Entry 9FGG (electron microscopy, 2.60 A resolution); this record covers chains A and B of the 6 polymer chains in the assembly.

Chain A:
Name: Gamma-aminobutyric acid receptor subunit alpha-1
Organism: Homo sapiens
Reference sequence: P14867 (GBRA1_HUMAN); residues 1-429 here correspond to UniProt positions 28-456 (UniProt number = residue number + 27)
Sequence (464 residues; numbered -34 to 429; the number before each row is that of its first residue; numbers below 1 keep their minus sign (Met-34 is residue -34)):
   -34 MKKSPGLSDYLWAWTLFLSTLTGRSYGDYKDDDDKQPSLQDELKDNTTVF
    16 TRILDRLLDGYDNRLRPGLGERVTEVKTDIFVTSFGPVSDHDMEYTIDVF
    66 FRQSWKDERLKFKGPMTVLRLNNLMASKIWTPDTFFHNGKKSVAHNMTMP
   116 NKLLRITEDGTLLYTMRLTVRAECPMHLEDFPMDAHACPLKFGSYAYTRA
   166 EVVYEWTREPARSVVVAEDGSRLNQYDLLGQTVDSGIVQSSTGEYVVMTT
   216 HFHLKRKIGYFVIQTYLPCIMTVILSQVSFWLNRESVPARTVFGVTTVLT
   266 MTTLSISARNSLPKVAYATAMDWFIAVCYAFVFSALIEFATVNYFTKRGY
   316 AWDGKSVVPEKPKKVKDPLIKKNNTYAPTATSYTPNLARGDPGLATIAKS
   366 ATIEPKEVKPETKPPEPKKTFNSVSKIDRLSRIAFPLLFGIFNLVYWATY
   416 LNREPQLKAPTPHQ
Not modelled in the structure: -34 to 11, 319-383, 417-429
Construct notes: initiating methionine (-34); expression tag (-33 to 0)
Curated features (UniProtKB/Swiss-Prot):
  - binding site (4-aminobutanoate): Arg67, Thr130
  - binding site (3alpha-hydroxy-5alpha-pregnan-11,20-dione): Trp246
  - glycosylation (N-linked (GlcNAc...) asparagine): Asn11, Asn111
Disulfide bonds: Cys139-Cys153
Covalently attached groups: glycan linked to Asn111
Small-molecule neighbours:
  - gamma-amino-butanoic acid (ABU): Phe65, Arg67, Leu118, Thr130
  - PIO ([(2R)-2-octanoyloxy-3-[oxidanyl-[(1R,2R,3S,4R,5R,6S)-2,3,6-tris(oxidanyl)-4,5-diphosphonooxy-cyclohexyl]oxy-phosphoryl]oxy-propyl] octanoate): Arg249, Ser299, Glu303, Thr306, Phe310, Lys312, Arg313, Phe386, Asn387, Ser388, Val389, Ser390, Lys391, Ile392, Leu395
  - Etomidate (V8D): Ile228, Gln229, Leu232, Pro233, Met236

Chain B:
Name: Gamma-aminobutyric acid receptor subunit beta-3
Organism: Homo sapiens
Reference sequence: P28472 (GBRB3_HUMAN), isoform P28472-2; residues -24 to 448 here correspond to UniProt positions 1-473 (UniProt number = residue number + 25)
Sequence (473 residues; each row starts with the number of its first residue; numbers below 1 keep their minus sign (Met-24 is residue -24)):
   -24 MCSGLLELLLPIWLSWTLGTRGSEPRSVNDPGNMSFVKETVDKLLKGYDI
    26 RLRPDFGGPPVCVGMNIDIASIDMVSEVNMDYTLTMYFQQYWRDKRLAYS
    76 GIPLNLTLDNRVADQLWVPDTYFLNDKKSFVHGVTVKNRMIRLHPDGTVL
   126 YGLRITTTAACMMDLRRYPLDEQNCTLEIESYGYTTDDIEFYWRGGDKAV
   176 TGVERIELPQFSIVEHRLVSRNVVFATGAYPRLSLSFRLKRNIGYFILQT
   226 YMPSILITILSWVSFWINYDASAARVALGITTVLTMTTINTHLRETLPKI
   276 PYVKAIDMYLMGCFVFVFLALLEYAFVNYIFFGRGPQRQKKLAEKTAKAK
   326 NDRSKSESNRVDAHGNILLTSLEVHNEMNEVSGGIGDTRNSAISFDNSGI
   376 QYRKQSMPREGHGRFLGDRSLPHKKTHLRRRSSQLKIKIPDLTDVNAIDR
   426 WSRIVFPFTFSLFNLVYWLYYVN
Not modelled in the structure: -24 to 9, 312-418, 448
Curated features (UniProtKB/Swiss-Prot):
  - binding site (benzamidine): Asp95 to Tyr97, Glu155 to Tyr157, Phe200
  - binding site (4-aminobutanoate): Tyr97, Glu155, Tyr157, Thr202
  - binding site (histamine): Tyr97, Ser156, Tyr157, Thr202
  - glycosylation (N-linked (GlcNAc...) asparagine): Asn8, Asn80, Asn149
Disulfide bonds: Cys136-Cys150
Covalently attached groups: N-acetylglucosamine (NAG) linked to Asn80; glycan linked to Asn149
Small-molecule neighbours:
  - gamma-amino-butanoic acid (ABU): Tyr97, Glu155, Ser156, Tyr157, Phe200, Thr202, Tyr205
  - Etomidate (V8D): Met261, Thr262, Asn265, Asp282, Leu285, Met286, Phe289, Val290

Interface between chain A and chain B:
Pairs across the interface (104; chain A residue first):
  Thr12(A) with Leu27(B)
  Phe15(A) with Phe31(B), hydrophobic
  Thr16(A) with Asp24(B), hydrogen bond; Leu27(B)
  Leu19(A) with Arg26(B); Leu27(B), hydrophobic
  Asp20(A) with Arg26(B), salt bridge
  Leu23(A) with Arg26(B)
  Phe46(A) with Phe200(B), hydrophobic
  Phe65(A) with Tyr97(B); Leu99(B), hydrophobic; Tyr157(B), hydrophobic; Phe200(B), hydrophobic
  Arg67(A) with Ala201(B); Thr202(B)
  Met81(A) with Phe31(B), hydrophobic
  Leu84(A) with Phe31(B), hydrophobic
  Arg85(A) with Phe31(B); Tyr159(B); Asp163(B), salt bridge
  Asn87(A) with Ile25(B), hydrogen bond (side chain-backbone); Arg26(B), hydrogen bond (backbone-backbone); Tyr159(B)
  Leu89(A) with Ile25(B), hydrophobic
  Lys93(A) with Arg26(B)
  His110(A) with Asp101(B); Lys102(B)
  Met112(A) with Thr96(B); Tyr97(B); Phe98(B), hydrophobic; Ser104(B); Phe105(B); Val106(B); Ile130(B), hydrophobic
  Thr113(A) with Thr96(B), hydrogen bond (side chain-backbone); Leu128(B); Ile130(B)
  Met114(A) with Val93(B), hydrophobic; Pro94(B); Thr96(B)
  Asn116(A) with Tyr97(B); Tyr157(B)
  Lys117(A) with Tyr157(B)
  Leu118(A) with Tyr157(B); Gly158(B); Tyr205(B)
  Arg120(A) with Gly158(B), hydrogen bond (side chain-backbone); Thr160(B); Thr202(B), hydrogen bond (side chain-backbone); Tyr205(B), hydrogen bond
  Leu128(A) with Thr202(B)
  Thr130(A) with Tyr157(B), hydrogen bond
  Met131(A) with Tyr157(B), hydrogen bond (backbone-side chain)
  Arg132(A) with Tyr97(B); Phe98(B), hydrogen bond (side chain-backbone); Leu99(B), hydrogen bond (side chain-backbone); Asp101(B), hydrogen bond (side chain-backbone); Tyr157(B), hydrogen bond (backbone-side chain)
  Ser186(A) with Met137(B)
  Arg187(A) with Asn100(B); Ala135(B); Met137(B)
  Asn189(A) with Met55(B); Met137(B); Pro276(B)
  Gln190(A) with Lys274(B)
  Lys222(A) with Pro276(B)
  Gly224(A) with Pro276(B)
  Tyr225(A) with Lys274(B); Ile275(B); Pro276(B)
  Ile228(A) with Tyr277(B); Val278(B), hydrophobic; Met286(B), hydrophobic
  Gln229(A) with Asn265(B), hydrogen bond; Arg269(B), hydrogen bond
  Met236(A) with Phe289(B), hydrophobic; Phe293(B), hydrophobic
  Ile239(A) with Phe293(B), hydrophobic
  Leu240(A) with Phe293(B), hydrophobic; Leu296(B), hydrophobic
  Val243(A) with Leu297(B), hydrophobic; Ala300(B), hydrophobic
  Trp246(A) with Tyr304(B)
  Leu247(A) with Ala300(B), hydrophobic; Asn303(B)
  Asn248(A) with Asn303(B), hydrogen bond (backbone-side chain); Phe307(B)
  Ser251(A) with Ser247(B), hydrogen bond
  Ala254(A) with Ser247(B); Val251(B)
  Val257(A) with Ile255(B), hydrophobic
  Phe258(A) with Val251(B), hydrophobic; Ile255(B), hydrophobic
  Thr261(A) with Ile255(B)
  Thr265(A) with Leu259(B)
  Ser276(A) with Lys274(B)
  Ala316(A) with Phe307(B), hydrophobic
  Trp317(A) with Phe306(B); Phe307(B); Gly310(B); Pro311(B)
  Asp318(A) with Phe306(B)
  Arg397(A) with Tyr304(B)
Other interface residues (no listed pair), chain A (60 interface residues in all): Thr48, Leu86, Met90, Leu188, Leu232, Pro253
Other interface residues (no listed pair), chain B (62 interface residues in all): Gly32, Phe63, Trp92, Asp95, Ala248, Val258, Asp282, Tyr299

Overview:
60 residues of chain A and 62 residues of chain B are in contact; the contacts include 17 hydrogen bonds and 2
salt bridges. Polar pairs include Asp20(A)-Arg26(B), Arg85(A)-Asp163(B) and Thr16(A)-Asp24(B).
Gamma-amino-butanoic acid and Etomidate are bound between chain A and chain B.
Chain A is Gamma-aminobutyric acid receptor subunit alpha-1 and chain B is Gamma-aminobutyric acid receptor
subunit beta-3, both from Homo sapiens; the structure, Cryo-EM structure of the full-length alpha1beta3gamma2
GABA(A) receptor in Saposin A nanodisc bound to GABA and ..., was determined by electron microscopy.
